Entry 9E2L (electron microscopy, 3.08 A resolution); this record covers chains B and F of the 6 polymer chains in the assembly.

[Chain B (and F)]
Protein: Variediene synthase
Organism: Aspergillus stellatus
Notes: EC 4.2.3.218, 4.2.3.219, 2.5.1.29, 2.5.1.81; chain F of this document is another copy of the same molecule, construct and numbering; everything in this record applies to it too
UniProt: A0A0P0ZD79 (EVVS_EMEVA); residues 21-725 here correspond to UniProt positions 1-705 (UniProt number = residue number - 20)
Amino-acid sequence (725 residues; each row starts with the number of its first residue):
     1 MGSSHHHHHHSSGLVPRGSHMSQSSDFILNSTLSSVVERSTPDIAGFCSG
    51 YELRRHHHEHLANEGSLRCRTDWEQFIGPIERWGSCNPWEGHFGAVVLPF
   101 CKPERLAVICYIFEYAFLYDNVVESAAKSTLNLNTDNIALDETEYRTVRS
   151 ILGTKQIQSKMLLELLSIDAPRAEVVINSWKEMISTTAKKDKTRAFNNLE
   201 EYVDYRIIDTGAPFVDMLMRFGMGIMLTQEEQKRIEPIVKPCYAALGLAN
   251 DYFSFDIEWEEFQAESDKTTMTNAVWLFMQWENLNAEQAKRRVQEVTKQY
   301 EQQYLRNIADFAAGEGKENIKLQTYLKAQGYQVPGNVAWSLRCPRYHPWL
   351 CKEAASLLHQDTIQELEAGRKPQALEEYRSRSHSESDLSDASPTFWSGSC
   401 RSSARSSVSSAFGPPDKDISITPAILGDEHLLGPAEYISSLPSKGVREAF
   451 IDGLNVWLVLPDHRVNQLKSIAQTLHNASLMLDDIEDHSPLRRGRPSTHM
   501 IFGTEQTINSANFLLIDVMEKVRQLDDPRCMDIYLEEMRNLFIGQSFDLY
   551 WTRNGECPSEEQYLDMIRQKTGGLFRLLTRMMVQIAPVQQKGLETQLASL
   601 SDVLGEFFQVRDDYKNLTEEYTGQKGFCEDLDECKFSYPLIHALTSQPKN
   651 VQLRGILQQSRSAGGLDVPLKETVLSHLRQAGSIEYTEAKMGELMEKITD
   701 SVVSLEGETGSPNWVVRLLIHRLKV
Unresolved in the structure: 1-25, 123-145, 361-425, 452-459, 620-630, 699-725 (chain F: 1-426, 620-630, 710-725)
Construct notes: initiating methionine (1); expression tag (2-20)
Swiss-Prot annotation at these positions:
  - motif: Asp120 to Glu124 (DDXXD 1), Asn250 to Glu258 (NSE/DTE), Asp483 to Asp487 (DDXXD 2)
  - binding site (Mg(2+)): Asp120, Asp483, Asp487
  - binding site (substrate): Asp120, Arg206 to Asp209, Asn250, Ser254 to Glu258, Arg345, Tyr346
  - binding site (isopentenyl diphosphate): Lys444, Arg447, His476, Arg493
  - binding site (dimethylallyl diphosphate): Arg492, Lys570, Thr571, Gln609, Asn616, Lys625, Lys635
Residues lining bound ligands: pyrophosphate (POP): Arg206, Thr210, Asn250, Ser254, Arg345, Tyr346

[Chain B / chain F interface]
Residue-residue contacts (14):
  Lys649(B) - Glu429(F)  salt bridge
  Val651(B) - His430(F)
  Val651(B) - Phe502(F)  hydrophobic
  Gln652(B) - Tyr437(F)
  Gln652(B) - Ile501(F)
  Gln652(B) - Phe502(F)
  Gly655(B) - Ile501(F)
  Ile656(B) - Ile501(F)  hydrophobic
  Gln659(B) - His499(F)
  Gln659(B) - Met500(F)  hydrogen bond
  Pro669(B) - Leu491(F)  hydrophobic
  Pro669(B) - Pro496(F)  hydrophobic
  Leu670(B) - Pro496(F)  hydrophobic
  Thr673(B) - Pro496(F)
Also at the interface, not in a pair above, chain F (11 interface residues in all): Gly494, Arg495

[Overview]
9 residues of chain B face 11 of chain F across their interface, with 1 hydrogen bond and 1 salt bridge. Polar
pairs include Lys649(B)-Glu429(F) and Gln659(B)-Met500(F). Bound to chain B: pyrophosphate.
Both chains are Variediene synthase (Aspergillus stellatus). Entry 9E2L (Variediene synthase with one cyclase
(conformation 2)) was determined by electron microscopy, deposited together with 9E2H, 9E2I, 9E2J, 9E2K and
9E2M.
